Entry 4HUM (X-ray diffraction, 3.49 A resolution); this record covers chains A and B.

# Chain A
Protein: Multidrug efflux protein
Source organism: Neisseria gonorrhoeae
Reference sequence: E8SM44 (E8SM44_NEIGO); numbering as in UniProt (aligned over 5-459)
Chain sequence (459 residues; numbered 5 to 463; the number before each row is that of its first residue):
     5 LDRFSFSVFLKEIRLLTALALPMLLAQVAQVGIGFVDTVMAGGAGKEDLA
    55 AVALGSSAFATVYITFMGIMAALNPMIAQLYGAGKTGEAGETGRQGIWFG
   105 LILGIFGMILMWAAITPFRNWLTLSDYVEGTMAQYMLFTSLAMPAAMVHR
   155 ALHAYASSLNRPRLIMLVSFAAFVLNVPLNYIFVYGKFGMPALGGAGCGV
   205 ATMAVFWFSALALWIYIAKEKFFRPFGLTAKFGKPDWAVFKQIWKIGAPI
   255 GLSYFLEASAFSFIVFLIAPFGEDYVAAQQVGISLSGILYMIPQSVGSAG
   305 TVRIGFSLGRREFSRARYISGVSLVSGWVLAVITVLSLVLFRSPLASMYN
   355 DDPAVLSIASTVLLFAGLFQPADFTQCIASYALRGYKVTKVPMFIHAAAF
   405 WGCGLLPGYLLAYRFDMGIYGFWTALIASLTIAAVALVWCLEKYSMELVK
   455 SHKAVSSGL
Construct notes: expression tag (460-463)
Residues lining bound ligands: ethidium (ET): Asp41, Ala57, Leu58, Ser61, Phe265, Gln284, Ser288, Asp355, Asp356
From the paper describing this entry:
  - binding site for ethidium: Asp41, Ala57, Ser61, Phe265, Gln284, Ser288, Asp355, Asp356
  - mutagenesis - D41A, E261A, F265L, Q284A, Y294L, D355A, D356A: decreased growth
  - mutagenesis - S61A: unchanged growth
  - mutagenesis - F265A, S288A, Y294A: abolished expression
  - mutagenesis - E261A, Y294L: decreased catalytic activity

# Chain B
Protein: Protein B
Source organism: Escherichia coli
Chain sequence (99 residues; numbered -7 to 91; the number before each row is that of its first residue; numbers below 1 keep their minus sign (Glu-7 is residue -7)):
    -7 ENLYFQGSVSSVPTKLEVVAATPTSLLISWDARGEYVVYYRITYGETGGN
    43 SPVQEFTVPGSSSTATISGLSPGVDYTITVYARSYYWGWYSPISINYRT
Not modelled in the structure: -7 to 0

# Interface between chain A and chain B
Residue-residue contacts (21):
  Arg315(A) with Glu9(B), salt bridge; Val11(B); Ser21(B)
  Phe317(A) with Val11(B), hydrophobic
  Lys454(A) with Val11(B)
  Ser455(A) with Val11(B)
  Lys457(A) with Glu9(B); Val10(B), hydrogen bond (backbone-backbone); Val11(B); Tyr89(B); Arg90(B)
  Ala458(A) with Leu8(B), hydrophobic; Glu9(B); Ile87(B), hydrophobic
  Ser460(A) with Leu8(B)
  Ser461(A) with Thr6(B), hydrogen bond (side chain-backbone); Lys7(B); Leu8(B)
  Gly462(A) with Thr6(B)
  Leu463(A) with Ser3(B), hydrogen bond (backbone-side chain); Thr6(B)
Other interface residues (no listed pair), chain A (11 interface residues in all): His456
Other interface residues (no listed pair), chain B (14 interface residues in all): Val4, Leu19, Thr91

# In short
The interface between chain A and chain B involves 11 residues on one side and 14 on the other; the contacts
include 3 hydrogen bonds and 1 salt bridge. Among the polar pairs are Arg315(A)-Glu9(B), Ser461(A)-Thr6(B) and
Leu463(A)-Ser3(B). The paper reports a binding site for ethidium at Asp41(A), Ala57(A) and Ser61(A) among
others; D41A, E261A and F265L of chain A, among others, reduce growth; 11 substitutions were tested in all.
Chain A is Multidrug efflux protein (Neisseria gonorrhoeae) and chain B is Protein B (Escherichia coli); the
structure, MATE transporter NorM-NG in complex with ethidium and monobody, was determined by X-ray diffraction
together with 4HUK, 4HUL and 4HUN from the same study.
